8PO1 - chain A; structure by X-ray diffraction, 2.11 A resolution.

# Chain A
Name: Epidermal growth factor receptor
From: Homo sapiens
Notes: EC 2.7.10.1
UniProt: P00533 (EGFR_HUMAN); the construct has insertions or renumbered stretches relative to UniProt, so the offset changes along the chain: 695-772 = UniProt 695-772; 776-1025 = UniProt 773-1022
Amino-acid sequence (332 residues; numbered 694 to 1025; the number before each row is that of its first residue):
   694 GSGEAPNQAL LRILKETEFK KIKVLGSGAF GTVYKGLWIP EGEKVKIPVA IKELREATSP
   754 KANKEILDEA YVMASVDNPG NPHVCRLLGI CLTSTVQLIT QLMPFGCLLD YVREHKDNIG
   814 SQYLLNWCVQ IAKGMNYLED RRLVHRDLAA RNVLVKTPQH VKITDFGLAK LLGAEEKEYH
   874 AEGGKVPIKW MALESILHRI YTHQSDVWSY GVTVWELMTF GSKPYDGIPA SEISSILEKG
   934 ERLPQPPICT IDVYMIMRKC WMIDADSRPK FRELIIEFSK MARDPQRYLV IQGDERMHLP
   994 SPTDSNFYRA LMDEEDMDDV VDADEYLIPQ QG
Unresolved in the structure: 694-698, 867-878, 988-1025
Sequence notes: expression tag (694); insertion (773-775); engineered mutation Arg-951 (Val948 in P00533)
UniProt features mapped onto this chain:
  - active site: Asp-840 (Proton acceptor)
  - binding site (ATP): Leu-718 to Val-726, Lys-745, Thr-793, Gln-794, Asp-858
  - site: Tyr-1019 (Important for interaction with PIK3C2B)
  - modified residue: Ser-695 (Phosphoserine), Lys-745 (N6-(2-hydroxyisobutyryl)lysine), Tyr-872 (Phosphotyrosine), Ser-994 (Phosphoserine), Ser-998 (Phosphoserine), Tyr-1001 (Phosphotyrosine), Tyr-1019 (Phosphotyrosine)
  - cross-link (Glycyl lysine isopeptide (Lys-Gly)): Lys-716 (interchain with G-Cter in ubiquitin), Lys-737 (interchain with G-Cter in ubiquitin), Lys-754 (interchain with G-Cter in ubiquitin), Lys-757 (interchain with G-Cter in ubiquitin), Lys-870 (interchain with G-Cter in ubiquitin), Lys-932 (interchain with G-Cter in ubiquitin), Lys-963 (interchain with G-Cter in ubiquitin), Lys-973 (interchain with G-Cter in ubiquitin)
Covalent attachments: compound 2EI linked to Cys-800
Small-molecule neighbours: 2EI (2-methyl-5-[[3-[1-[(3S,5R)-5-methyl-1-propanoyl-pyrrolidin-3-yl]-4-pyridin-4-yl-pyrazol-3-yl]phenoxy]methyl]-3H-isoindol-1-one): Leu-718, Gly-719, Ser-720, Val-726, Ala-743, Ile-744, Lys-745, Met-766, Ala-767, Asp-770, Cys-778, Arg-779, Leu-780, Leu-791, Thr-793, Gln-794, Leu-795, Met-796, Asp-803, Arg-844, Asn-845, Leu-847, Thr-857, Asp-858, Phe-859, Leu-861, Leu-864

# Overview
Compound 2EI is covalently linked to Cys-800. Curated annotation (UniProt) lists active-site residue Asp-840
and 13 ATP-binding residues.
Chain A is Epidermal growth factor receptor (Homo sapiens); the structure, Discovery and Optimisation of
Potent, Efficacious and Selective Inhibitors Targeting EGFR Exon20 Insertion Mutations. Compound 22 ..., was
determined by X-ray diffraction, deposited together with 8PNZ, 8PO0, 8PO2, 8PO3 and 8PO4.
